8B9Z - chains C and D of the 43 polymer chains in the assembly; structure by electron microscopy, 3.28 A resolution.

== Chain C ==
Name: NADH dehydrogenase [ubiquinone] iron-sulfur protein 3, mitochondrial
From: Drosophila melanogaster
Notes: EC 7.1.1.2
UniProtKB: Q9VZU4 (NDUS3_DROME); numbering as in UniProt (aligned over 45-253)
Sequence (209 residues; row label = number of the first residue in the row):
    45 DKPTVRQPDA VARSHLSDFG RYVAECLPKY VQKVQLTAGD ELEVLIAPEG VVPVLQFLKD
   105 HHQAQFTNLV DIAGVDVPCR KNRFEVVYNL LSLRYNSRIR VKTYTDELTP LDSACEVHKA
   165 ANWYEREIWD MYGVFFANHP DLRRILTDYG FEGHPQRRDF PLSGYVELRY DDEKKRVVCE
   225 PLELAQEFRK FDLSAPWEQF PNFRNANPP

== Chain D ==
Name: Complex I-49kD
From: Drosophila melanogaster
UniProtKB: Q9V4E0 (Q9V4E0_DROME); residue numbers follow UniProt; this construct covers 39-468
Sequence (430 residues; row label = number of the first residue in the row):
    39 AAKWYPDPEF MKQFSGPVMY PDEVTSLWTV PPWNSKVTPV EKSVRNLTLN FGPQHPAAHG
    99 VLRLVLELDG ETVMRADPHI GLLHRGTEKL IEYKTYTQAL PYFDRLDYVS MMCNEQCYSL
   159 AVEKLLNIDV PLRAKYIRTL FAEITRILNH IMAVGTHALD VGALTPFFWL FEEREKMMEF
   219 YERVSGARMH AAYIRPGGVS LDMPLGLMDD IYEFASKFAE RLDEVEDVLT TNRIWVQRTE
   279 DIGIVTAEEA LNYGFSGVML RGSGIKWDLR KQQPYDAYNL VNFDVPIGTK GDCYDRYLCR
   339 VEEMRQSLRI IDQCLNQMPA GEIKTDDAKV APPSRSEMKT SMEALIHHFK LFTQGYQVPP
   399 GATYTAIEAP KGEFGVYLIS DGSSRPYRCK IKAPGFAHLA ALEKIGKQHM LADVVAIIGT
   459 LDVVFGEIDR
Modified / non-standard residues: Arg-123 (N3, N4-dimethylarginine; 2MR)
Ligand contacts:
  - 1,2-Distearoyl-sn-glycerophosphoethanolamine (3PE): Arg-271, Ile-272, Gln-275
  - 4Fe-4S cluster (SF4): Arg-123, Arg-143, His-228
Reported in the primary citation:
  - catalytic residues: His-97, Tyr-146 (citing earlier work)

== Chain C / chain D interface ==
Contacting residue pairs - 93 pairs, chain C then chain D:
  Pro-47(C) / Asp-167(D)
  Thr-48(C) / Ile-166(D)
  Thr-48(C) / Asp-167(D)  hydrogen bond (backbone-backbone)
  Thr-48(C) / Thr-363(D)
  Thr-48(C) / Asp-365(D)
  Val-49(C) / Asn-165(D)
  Arg-50(C) / Lys-162(D)  hydrogen bond (side chain-backbone)
  Arg-50(C) / Asn-165(D)  hydrogen bond
  Arg-50(C) / Ile-166(D)
  Thr-81(C) / Ala-400(D)
  Glu-85(C) / Lys-162(D)  salt bridge
  Glu-85(C) / Thr-401(D)  hydrogen bond
  Glu-85(C) / Tyr-402(D)
  Lys-103(C) / Asn-290(D)
  Thr-111(C) / Leu-289(D)
  Asn-112(C) / Leu-289(D)
  Asn-112(C) / Gly-292(D)
  Asn-112(C) / Phe-293(D)
  Leu-113(C) / Gly-292(D)
  Val-114(C) / Tyr-402(D)
  Val-114(C) / Lys-430(D)  hydrogen bond (backbone-side chain)
  Asp-115(C) / Tyr-402(D)
  Asp-115(C) / Lys-430(D)
  Ala-117(C) / Tyr-415(D)  hydrophobic
  Ala-117(C) / Lys-428(D)
  Gly-118(C) / Arg-426(D)  hydrogen bond (backbone-side chain)
  Val-119(C) / Ile-417(D)  hydrophobic
  Asp-120(C) / Tyr-425(D)  hydrogen bond (backbone-side chain)
  Val-121(C) / Tyr-425(D)
  Asn-133(C) / Tyr-402(D)
  Leu-135(C) / Trp-305(D)  hydrophobic
  Leu-135(C) / Gln-311(D)
  Leu-137(C) / Leu-289(D)  hydrophobic
  Leu-137(C) / Trp-305(D)
  Asn-140(C) / Gln-310(D)  hydrogen bond (side chain-backbone)
  Asn-140(C) / Gln-311(D)  hydrogen bond
  Arg-142(C) / Leu-307(D)
  Arg-142(C) / Gln-311(D)  hydrogen bond
  Arg-142(C) / Tyr-402(D)
  Arg-142(C) / Ala-404(D)
  Arg-142(C) / Glu-411(D)  salt bridge
  Arg-144(C) / Ala-400(D)
  Arg-144(C) / Tyr-415(D)
  Lys-146(C) / Tyr-415(D)
  Val-161(C) / Asn-290(D)
  His-162(C) / Asn-290(D)
  Lys-163(C) / Asn-290(D)  hydrogen bond (backbone-side chain)
  Lys-163(C) / Tyr-291(D)  hydrogen bond
  Lys-163(C) / Lys-442(D)
  Ala-164(C) / Asn-290(D)  hydrogen bond (backbone-backbone)
  Ala-164(C) / Tyr-291(D)
  Ala-164(C) / Gly-292(D)
  Asn-166(C) / Glu-441(D)
  Trp-167(C) / Pro-116(D)  hydrophobic
  Trp-167(C) / Phe-434(D)  hydrophobic
  Trp-167(C) / Leu-437(D)  hydrophobic
  Trp-167(C) / Ala-438(D)  hydrophobic
  Trp-167(C) / Glu-441(D)  hydrogen bond
  Tyr-168(C) / Phe-434(D)  hydrophobic
  Glu-171(C) / Lys-428(D)  salt bridge
  Glu-171(C) / Arg-468(D)  salt bridge
  Met-175(C) / His-122(D)
  Tyr-176(C) / Arg-426(D)  hydrogen bond
  Arg-187(C) / Asp-115(D)  salt bridge
  Arg-187(C) / His-117(D)
  Ile-189(C) / Ile-118(D)
  Ile-189(C) / Gly-119(D)
  Leu-190(C) / Gly-119(D)
  Leu-190(C) / His-122(D)
  Tyr-193(C) / Arg-101(D)  hydrogen bond
  Tyr-193(C) / His-117(D)  hydrogen bond
  Pro-199(C) / Lys-127(D)  hydrogen bond (backbone-side chain)
  Gln-200(C) / Glu-126(D)
  Gln-200(C) / Arg-426(D)
  Arg-201(C) / Lys-127(D)  hydrogen bond (backbone-side chain)
  Arg-202(C) / Glu-130(D)
  Arg-202(C) / Tyr-425(D)  hydrogen bond (side chain-backbone)
  Phe-204(C) / Lys-127(D)  hydrogen bond (backbone-side chain)
  Pro-205(C) / Lys-127(D)
  Leu-206(C) / Lys-127(D)
  Leu-206(C) / Tyr-131(D)  hydrophobic
  Phe-235(C) / Arg-423(D)  hydrogen bond (backbone-side chain)
  Leu-237(C) / Thr-133(D)
  Leu-237(C) / Thr-391(D)
  Leu-237(C) / Ser-422(D)
  Leu-237(C) / Arg-423(D)
  Ser-238(C) / Gln-392(D)
  Ala-239(C) / Gln-392(D)  hydrogen bond (backbone-side chain)
  Gln-243(C) / Gln-395(D)
  Phe-244(C) / Gln-395(D)
  Phe-244(C) / Val-396(D)
  Phe-244(C) / Pro-397(D)
  Phe-247(C) / Pro-398(D)
Also at the interface, not in a pair above, chain C (57 interface residues in all): Glu-87, Ile-116, Pro-122, Val-131, Phe-232
Also at the interface, not in a pair above, chain D (62 interface residues in all): Leu-128, Lys-132, Glu-161, Leu-298, Ile-303, Asp-364, Gly-420, Ala-431, Ile-466, Asp-467

== In short ==
57 residues of chain C face 62 of chain D across their interface; the contacts include 23 hydrogen bonds and 5
salt bridges. Among the polar pairs are Glu-85(C)/Lys-162(D), Arg-142(C)/Glu-411(D) and Glu-171(C)/Lys-428(D).
Bound to chain D: 4Fe-4S cluster and 1,2-Distearoyl-sn-glycerophosphoethanolamine. From the paper: catalytic
residues His-97(D) and Tyr-146(D).
Here chain C is NADH dehydrogenase [ubiquinone] iron-sulfur protein 3, mitochondrial and chain D is Complex
I-49kD, both from Drosophila melanogaster. Entry 8B9Z (Drosophila melanogaster complex I in the Active state
(Dm1)) was determined by electron microscopy (same publication as 8BA0).
